4GXU - chains A and F of the 12 polymer chains in the assembly; structure by X-ray diffraction, 3.29 A resolution.

[Chain A]
Name: Hemagglutinin HA1 chain
Source organism: Influenza A virus
UniProt: Q9WFX3 (HEMA_I18A0); the construct lacks a stretch of the UniProt sequence, so the offset changes along the chain: 11-54 = UniProt 18-61; 55-83 = UniProt 63-91; 84-95 = UniProt 93-104; 96-125 = UniProt 106-135; 3 more segments
Chain sequence (331 residues; each row starts with the number of its first residue; a row labelled like 125A-125C holds insertion residues (125A, then the next letters in order)):
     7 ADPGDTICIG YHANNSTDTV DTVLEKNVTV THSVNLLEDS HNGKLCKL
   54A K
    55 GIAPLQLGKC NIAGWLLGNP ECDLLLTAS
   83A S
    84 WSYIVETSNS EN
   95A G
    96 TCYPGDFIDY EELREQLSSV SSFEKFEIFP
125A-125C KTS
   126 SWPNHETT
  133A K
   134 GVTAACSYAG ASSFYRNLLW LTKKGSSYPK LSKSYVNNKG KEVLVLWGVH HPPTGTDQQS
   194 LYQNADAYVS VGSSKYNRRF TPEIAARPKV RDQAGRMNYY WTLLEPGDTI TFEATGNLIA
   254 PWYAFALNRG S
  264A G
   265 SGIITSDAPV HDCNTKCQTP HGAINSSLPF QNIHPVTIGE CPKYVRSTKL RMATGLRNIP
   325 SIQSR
Unresolved in the structure: 7-8, 326-329
Construct notes: expression tag (7-10)
Disulfides: Cys-52/Cys-277, Cys-64/Cys-76, Cys-97/Cys-139, Cys-281/Cys-305
Glycans and other covalent adducts: N-acetylglucosamine (NAG) linked to Asn-21; glycan linked to Asn-95
Curated features (UniProtKB/Swiss-Prot):
  - site: Arg-329 (Cleavage)
  - glycosylation (N-linked (GlcNAc...) asparagine): Asn-20, Asn-21, Asn-33, Asn-95, Asn-289
What the authors report for this chain:
  - mutagenesis - D190E (250-fold), D190N, D225G (360-fold), A227H, A227P: decreased binding to 1F1
  - mutagenesis - D190E (1,900-fold), D225G, A227H, A227P: decreased binding to 1I20
  - mutagenesis - A227T: unchanged binding to 1F1
  - mutagenesis - D190E, D225G: unchanged binding to mAbs 2B12, 2D1, and 4D20

[Chain F]
Name: Hemagglutinin HA2 chain
Source organism: Influenza A virus
UniProt: Q9WFX3 (HEMA_I18A0); residues 1-176 here correspond to UniProt positions 345-520 (UniProt number = residue number + 344)
Chain sequence (176 residues; row label = number of the first residue in the row):
     1 GLFGAIAGFI EGGWTGMIDG WYGYHHQNEQ GSGYAADQKS TQNAIDGITN KVNSVIEKMN
    61 TQFTAVGKEF NNLERRIENL NKKVDDGFLD IWTYNAELLV LLENERTLDF HDSNVRNLYE
   121 KVKSQLKNNA KEIGNGCFEF YHKCDDACME SVRNGTYDYP KYSEESKLNR EEIDGV
Unresolved in the structure: 172-176
Disulfides: Cys-144/Cys-148
Glycans and other covalent adducts: N-acetylglucosamine (NAG) linked to Asn-154
Curated features (UniProtKB/Swiss-Prot):
  - glycosylation: Asn-154 (N-linked (GlcNAc...) asparagine)

[Chain A / chain F interface]
Pairs across the interface - 11 pairs, chain A then chain F:
  Thr-28(A) / Asn-50(F)
  Val-29(A) / Gly-47(F)
  Val-29(A) / Asn-50(F)  hydrogen bond (backbone-side chain)
  Val-29(A) / Lys-51(F)
  Leu-30(A) / Gly-47(F)
  Leu-30(A) / Asn-50(F)
  Leu-30(A) / Phe-110(F)  hydrophobic
  Glu-31(A) / Asn-50(F)
  Lys-32(A) / Asn-50(F)
  Lys-32(A) / Glu-57(F)  salt bridge
  Arg-310(A) / Asn-60(F)  hydrogen bond
Other interface residues (no listed pair), chain F (9 interface residues in all): Asp-46, Ile-48, Ser-54

[Summary]
6 residues of chain A and 9 residues of chain F are in contact, with 2 hydrogen bonds and 1 salt bridge. Among
the polar pairs are Lys-32(A)/Glu-57(F), Val-29(A)/Asn-50(F) and Arg-310(A)/Asn-60(F). From the paper: D190E,
D190N and D225G of chain A, among others, reduce binding to 1F1; D190E, D225G and A227H of chain A, among
others, reduce binding to 1I20.
Chain A is Hemagglutinin HA1 chain and chain F is Hemagglutinin HA2 chain, both from Influenza A virus; the
structure, Crystal structure of antibody 1F1 bound to the 1918 influenza hemagglutinin, was determined by
X-ray diffraction together with 4GXV and 4GXX from the same study.
